6PEP - chains 1 and AO of the 69 polymer chains in the assembly; structure by electron microscopy, 3.80 A resolution.

[Chain 1]
Protein: Surface presentation of antigens protein SpaP
Organism: Salmonella typhimurium (strain LT2 / SGSC1412 / ATCC 700720)
Reference sequence: P40700 (SPAP_SALTY); residues 1-224 here = UniProt positions 1-224
Sequence (224 residues; row label = number of the first residue in the row):
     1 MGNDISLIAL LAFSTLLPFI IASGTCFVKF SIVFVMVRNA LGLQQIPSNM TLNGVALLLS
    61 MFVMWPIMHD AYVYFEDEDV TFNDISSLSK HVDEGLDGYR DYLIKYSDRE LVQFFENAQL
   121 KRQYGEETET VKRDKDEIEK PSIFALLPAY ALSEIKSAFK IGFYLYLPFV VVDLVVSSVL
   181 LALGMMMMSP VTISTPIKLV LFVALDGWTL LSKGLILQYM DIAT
Disordered / not traced: 1-2, 119-139, 223-224

[Chain AO]
Protein: Protein PrgJ
Organism: Salmonella typhimurium (strain LT2 / SGSC1412 / ATCC 700720)
Reference sequence: P41785 (PRGJ_SALTY); residue numbers follow UniProt; this construct covers 1-101
Sequence (101 residues; each row starts with the number of its first residue):
     1 MSIATIVPEN AVIGQAVNIR SMETDIVSLD DRLLQAFSGS AIATAVDKQT ITNRIEDPNL
    61 VTDPKELAIS QEMISDYNLY VSMVSTLTRK GVGAVETLLR S
Disordered / not traced: 1-13

[Interface between chain 1 and chain AO]
Pairs across the interface (25):
  N3(1) with T44(AO)
  D4(1) with K48(AO), salt bridge; Y77(AO), hydrogen bond
  I5(1) with F37(AO), hydrophobic; S40(AO); A41(AO); T44(AO)
  I8(1) with V84(AO); S85(AO); T88(AO)
  L16(1) with V92(AO), hydrophobic; V95(AO), hydrophobic
  F19(1) with V95(AO); E96(AO); L99(AO), hydrophobic; R100(AO)
  I85(1) with S38(AO); I42(AO), hydrophobic
  S89(1) with L34(AO); S38(AO)
  V92(1) with L34(AO), hydrophobic
  D93(1) with L34(AO)
  S142(1) with S28(AO); D30(AO)
  I143(1) with D30(AO)
Interface residues without a listed pair, chain 1 (16 interface residues in all): A9, S86, L88, F144
Interface residues without a listed pair, chain AO (20 interface residues in all): T24

[In short]
16 residues of chain 1 and 20 residues of chain AO are in contact, with 1 hydrogen bond and 1 salt bridge.
Among the polar pairs are D4(1)-K48(AO) and D4(1)-Y77(AO).
Here chain 1 is Surface presentation of antigens protein SpaP and chain AO is Protein PrgJ, both from
Salmonella typhimurium (strain LT2 / SGSC1412 / ATCC 700720). Entry 6PEP (Focussed refinement of
InvGN0N1:SpaPQR:PrgIJ from the Salmonella SPI-1 injectisome needle complex) was determined by electron
microscopy together with 6PEE, 6PEM, 6Q14, 6Q15 and 6Q16 from the same study.
